Entry 4CAS (X-ray diffraction, 3.50 A resolution); this record covers chains A and D of the 4 polymer chains in the assembly.

[Chain A]
Name: Photosynthetic reaction center cytochrome C subunit
Organism: Blastochloris viridis
UniProt: P07173 (CYCR_RHOVI); residues -19 to 336 here correspond to UniProt positions 1-356 (UniProt number = residue number + 20)
Sequence (356 residues; each row starts with the number of its first residue; numbers below 1 keep their minus sign (Met-19 is residue -19)):
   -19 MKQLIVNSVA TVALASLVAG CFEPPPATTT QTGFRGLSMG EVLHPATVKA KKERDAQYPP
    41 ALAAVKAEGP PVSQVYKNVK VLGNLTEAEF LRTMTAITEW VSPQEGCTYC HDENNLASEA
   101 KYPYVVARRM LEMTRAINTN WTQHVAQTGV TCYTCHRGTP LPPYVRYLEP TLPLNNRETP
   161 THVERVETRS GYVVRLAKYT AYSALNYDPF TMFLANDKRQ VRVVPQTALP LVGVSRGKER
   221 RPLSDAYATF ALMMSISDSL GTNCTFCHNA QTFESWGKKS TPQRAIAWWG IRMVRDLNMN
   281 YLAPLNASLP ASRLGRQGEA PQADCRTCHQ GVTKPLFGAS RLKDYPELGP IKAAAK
Unresolved in the structure: -19 to 0, 333-336
Curated features (UniProtKB/Swiss-Prot):
  - binding site (heme): Met74, Cys87, Cys90, His91, Met110, His124, Cys132, Cys135, His136, Met233, Cys244, Cys247, His248, Cys305, Cys308, His309
  - site: Cys1 (Not N-palmitoylated)
  - lipidation: Cys1 (S-diacylglycerol cysteine)
Glycans and other covalent adducts: diacyl glycerol (DGA) linked to Cys1; heme c (HEC) linked to Cys87, Cys90, Cys132, Cys135, Cys244, Cys247, Cys305, Cys308
Ion coordination: heme c Fe (4 sites), coordinated by Met74, His91, Met110, His124, His136, Met233, His248, His309
Residues lining bound ligands:
  - heme c (HEC), molecule 1: Tyr56, Lys57, Asn58, Val59, Lys60, Val61, Leu62, Phe70, Leu71, Met74, Ile77, Thr78, Val81, Ser82, Gly86, Tyr89, His91, Leu96, Ala97, Tyr104, Ala107, Arg108, Leu111
  - heme c (HEC), molecule 2: Ile77, Val81, Tyr89, Tyr102, Pro103, Val106, Ala107, Met110, Leu111, Met113, Thr114, Ile117, Val130, Thr131, His136, Pro140, Leu141, Pro142, Val145, Leu282, Leu289, Arg293, Pro301, Thr307
  - heme c (HEC), molecule 3: His124, Val125, Ala126, Thr128, Gly129, Val130, Leu194, Ile236, Leu240, Phe246, Gln263, Ile266, Ala267, Ile271, Met273, Val274, Leu277, Asp304, His309, Thr313, Lys314, Pro315
  - heme c (HEC), molecule 4: Gln200, Val201, Arg202, Val203, Val204, Thr229, Phe230, Met233, Met234, Ile236, Ser237, Leu240, Thr242, Asn243, Phe246, His248, Phe253, Glu254, Trp256, Gln263, Arg264, Ala267, Trp268, Arg272

[Chain D]
Name: Reaction center protein H chain
Organism: Blastochloris viridis
UniProt: P06008 (RCEH_RHOVI); residues 1-258 here = UniProt positions 1-258
Sequence (258 residues; numbered 1 to 258; the number before each row is that of its first residue):
     1 MYHGALAQHL DIAQLVWYAQ WLVIWTVVLL YLRREDRREG YPLVEPLGLV KLAPEDGQVY
    61 ELPYPKTFVL PHGGTVTVPR RRPETRELKL AQTDGFEGAP LQPTGNPLVD AVGPASYAER
   121 AEVVDATVDG KAKIVPLRVA TDFSIAEGDV DPRGLPVVAA DGVEAGTVTD LWVDRSEHYF
   181 RYLELSVAGS ARTALIPLGF CDVKKDKIVV TSILSEQFAN VPRLQSRDQI TLREEDKVSA
   241 YYAGGLLYAT PERAESLL
Unresolved in the structure: 46-60
Modified / non-standard residues: Met1 (n-formylmethionine; FME)
Curated features (UniProtKB/Swiss-Prot):
  - modified residue: Met1 (N-formylmethionine)
Residues lining bound ligands: octaprenyl pyrophosphate (OTP; (2E,6E,10E,14E,18E,22E,26E)-3,7,11,15,19,23,27,31-octamethyldotriaconta-2,6,10,14,18,22,26,30-octaenyl trihydrogen diphosphate): Gln14, Trp17, Trp25, Val28, Leu29

[Chain A / chain D interface]
Pairs across the interface (9; chain A residue first):
  Leu209(A) - Tyr2(D)
  Leu209(A) - His3(D)
  Pro210(A) - Tyr2(D)
  Pro210(A) - His3(D)  hydrogen bond (backbone-backbone)
  Leu211(A) - Met1(D)
  Leu211(A) - Tyr2(D)
  Val212(A) - Met1(D)  hydrogen bond (backbone-backbone)
  Val212(A) - His3(D)
  Arg216(A) - His3(D)  hydrogen bond
Also at the interface, not in a pair above, chain A (7 interface residues in all): Thr207, Ser215
Also at the interface, not in a pair above, chain D (4 interface residues in all): Ala5

[Overview]
The interface between chain A and chain D involves 7 residues on one side and 4 on the other; the contacts
include 3 hydrogen bonds. Among the polar pairs are Arg216(A)-His3(D), Pro210(A)-His3(D) and
Val212(A)-Met1(D). Bound to chain D: octaprenyl pyrophosphate.
Chain A is Photosynthetic reaction center cytochrome C subunit and chain D is Reaction center protein H chain,
both from Blastochloris viridis; the structure, Serial femtosecond crystallography structure of a
photosynthetic reaction center, was determined by X-ray diffraction.
